Entry 4ZYP (X-ray diffraction, 5.50 A resolution (low resolution: residue-level contacts below are approximate; hydrogen-bond / salt-bridge calls are withheld)); this record covers chains B and C of the 15 polymer chains in the assembly.

[Chain B (and C)]
Name: Fusion glycoprotein F0, Fibritin
Source organism: Human respiratory syncytial virus A (strain A2)
Notes: chain C of this document is another copy of the same molecule, construct and numbering; everything in this record applies to it too
UniProtKB: chimeric construct of P03420, D9IEJ2: residues 26-513 from P03420 (FUS_HRSVA) positions 26-513 (same numbers); residues 518-544 from D9IEJ2 positions 458-484 (UniProt number = residue number - 60)
Chain sequence (498 residues; row label = number of the first residue in the row; note: 27 numbers in that range are skipped by the numbering (no residue carries them; nothing is unmodelled there)):
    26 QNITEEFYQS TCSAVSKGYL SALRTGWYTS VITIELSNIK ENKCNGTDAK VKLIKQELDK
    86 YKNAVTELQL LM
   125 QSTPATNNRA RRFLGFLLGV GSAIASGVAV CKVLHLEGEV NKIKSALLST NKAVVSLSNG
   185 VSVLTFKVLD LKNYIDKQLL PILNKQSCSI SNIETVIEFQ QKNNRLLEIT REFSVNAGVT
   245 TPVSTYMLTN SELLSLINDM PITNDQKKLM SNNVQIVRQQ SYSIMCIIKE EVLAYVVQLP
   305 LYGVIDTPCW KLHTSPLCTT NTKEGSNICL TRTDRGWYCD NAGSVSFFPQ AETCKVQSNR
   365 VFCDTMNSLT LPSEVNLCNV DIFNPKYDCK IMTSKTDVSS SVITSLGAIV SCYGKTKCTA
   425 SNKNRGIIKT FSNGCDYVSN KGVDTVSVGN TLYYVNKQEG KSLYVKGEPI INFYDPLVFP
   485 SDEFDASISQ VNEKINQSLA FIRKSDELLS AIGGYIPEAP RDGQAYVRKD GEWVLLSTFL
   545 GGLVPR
Unresolved in the structure: 125-136, 514-550
Sequence notes: conflict A129 (Pro102 in P03420); engineered mutation C155 (Ser in P03420), F190 (Ser in P03420), L207 (Val in P03420), C290 (Ser in P03420), V379 (Ile in P03420), V447 (Met in P03420); linker (514-517); expression tag (545-550)
Disulfides: C37-C439, C69-C212, C155-C290, C313-C343, C322-C333, C358-C367, C382-C393, C416-C422
Swiss-Prot annotation at these positions:
  - region: F137 to V157 (Fusion peptide)
  - site: R136, F137 (Cleavage)
  - glycosylation (N-linked (GlcNAc...) asparagine): N27, N70, N500
Reported in the primary citation:
  - mutagenesis - N426D: abolished binding to AM14 antibody Fab heavy chain
  - mutagenesis - N426D (100-fold): decreased binding to AM14 IgG
  - mutagenesis - N426D: unchanged binding to motavizumab

[Chain B / chain C interface]
Residue-residue contacts - 65 pairs, chain B then chain C:
  T50(B) - N454(C)
  T50(B) - L456(C)
  W52(B) - Y458(C)
  K75(B) - E218(C)
  K77(B) - E222(C)
  L78(B) - E222(C)
  Q81(B) - E222(C)
  Q81(B) - Q225(C)
  K85(B) - Q225(C)
  E92(B) - T249(C)
  E92(B) - N254(C)
  L95(B) - N254(C)
  L95(B) - S275(C)
  L95(B) - N276(C)
  L95(B) - V278(C)
  L95(B) - Q279(C)
  L96(B) - Q279(C)
  L141(B) - T400(C)
  L141(B) - S404(C)
  L142(B) - S404(C)
  L142(B) - Y457(C)
  V144(B) - S405(C)
  V144(B) - V406(C)
  V144(B) - I407(C)
  G145(B) - I407(C)
  S146(B) - I407(C)
  S146(B) - N460(C)
  A149(B) - Y458(C)
  A149(B) - N460(C)
  S150(B) - Y458(C)
  A153(B) - K461(C)
  K156(B) - K461(C)
  K156(B) - Q462(C)
  V185(B) - K427(C)
  I217(B) - E218(C)
  I217(B) - I221(C)
  I221(B) - I221(C)
  R235(B) - T249(C)
  R235(B) - Y250(C)
  S238(B) - T249(C)
  S238(B) - Q279(C)
  V239(B) - P246(C)
  V239(B) - Q283(C)
  N240(B) - Q283(C)
  N345(B) - N454(C)
  A346(B) - N454(C)
  S348(B) - N454(C)
  S350(B) - N454(C)
  T369(B) - T455(C)
  M370(B) - Y457(C)
  S372(B) - T455(C)
  L373(B) - V402(C)
  L373(B) - S403(C)
  T374(B) - G453(C)
  T374(B) - N454(C)
  T374(B) - T455(C)
  K394(B) - T400(C)
  E487(B) - D486(C)
  F488(B) - F488(C)
  D489(B) - T400(C)
  Q494(B) - K399(C)
  Q494(B) - D486(C)
  E497(B) - L481(C)
  F505(B) - F505(C)
  L512(B) - L513(C)
Also at the interface, not in a pair above, chain B (51 interface residues in all): G51, E82, G143, N183, Q224, E232, A241, K498
Also at the interface, not in a pair above, chain C (42 interface residues in all): I280, R282, R339, S398, V452, V459

[Overview]
The interface between chain B and chain C involves 51 residues on one side and 42 on the other. From the
paper: N426D of chain B abolishes binding to AM14 antibody Fab heavy chain; N426D of chain B reduces binding
to AM14 IgG.
Both chains are Fusion glycoprotein F0, Fibritin (Human respiratory syncytial virus A (strain A2)). Entry 4ZYP
(Crystal Structure of Motavizumab and Quaternary-Specific RSV-Neutralizing Human Antibody AM14 in Complex with
Prefusion RSV F ...) was determined by X-ray diffraction, deposited together with 4ZYK.
